9MML - chains H and L of the 4 polymer chains in the assembly; structure by electron microscopy, 3.67 A resolution.

== Chain H ==
Protein: 1A6 heavy chain
From: Homo sapiens
Sequence (223 residues; each row starts with the number of its first residue):
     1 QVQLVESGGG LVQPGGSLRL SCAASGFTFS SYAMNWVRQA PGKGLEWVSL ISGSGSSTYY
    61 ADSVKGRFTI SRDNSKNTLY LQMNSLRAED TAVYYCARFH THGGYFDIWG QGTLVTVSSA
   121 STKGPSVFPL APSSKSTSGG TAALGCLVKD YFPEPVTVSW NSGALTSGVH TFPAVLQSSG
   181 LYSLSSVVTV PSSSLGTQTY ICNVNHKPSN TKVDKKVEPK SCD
Disordered / not traced: 134-139, 221-223
Cystine bridges: Cys22-Cys96

== Chain L ==
Protein: 1A6 light chain
From: Homo sapiens
Sequence (217 residues; row label = number of the first residue in the row):
     1 DIALTQPASV SGSPGQSITI SCTGTSSDIG AYTYGSWYQQ HPGKAPKLMI YGVNNRPSGV
    61 SNRFSGSKSG NTASLTISGL QAEDEADYYC ASFDFSVSGV VFGGGTKLTV LGQPKAAPSV
   121 TLFPPSSEEL QANKATLVCL ISDFYPGAVT VAWKADSSPV KAGVETTTPS KQSNNKYAAS
   181 SYLSLTPEQW KSHRSYSCQV THEGSTVEKT VAPTECS
Disordered / not traced: 217
Cystine bridges: Cys22-Cys90

== Interface between chain H and chain L ==
Residue-residue contacts - 28 pairs, chain H then chain L:
  Gln39(H) - Gln40(L)  hydrogen bond
  Gly44(H) - Tyr89(L)
  Leu45(H) - Pro46(L)  hydrophobic
  Leu45(H) - Phe102(L)
  Trp47(H) - Ser98(L)
  Trp47(H) - Gly99(L)
  Trp47(H) - Val100(L)
  Leu50(H) - Phe93(L)  hydrophobic
  Tyr59(H) - Ser98(L)
  Tyr95(H) - Lys44(L)
  Tyr95(H) - Pro46(L)
  Phe99(H) - Phe93(L)  hydrophobic
  Gly103(H) - Tyr34(L)
  Gly103(H) - Phe95(L)
  Gly104(H) - Tyr34(L)
  Gly104(H) - Ser36(L)
  Gly104(H) - Phe93(L)
  Tyr105(H) - Tyr34(L)  hydrophobic
  Tyr105(H) - Tyr38(L)
  Tyr105(H) - Leu48(L)  hydrophobic
  Tyr105(H) - Tyr51(L)  hydrophobic
  Phe106(H) - Tyr38(L)  hydrogen bond (backbone-side chain)
  Phe106(H) - Leu48(L)
  Phe106(H) - Val100(L)  hydrophobic
  Trp109(H) - Tyr38(L)
  Trp109(H) - Pro46(L)
  Trp109(H) - Phe102(L)  hydrophobic
  Gly110(H) - Ala45(L)
Also at the interface, not in a pair above, chain H (21 interface residues in all): Asn35, Val37, Lys43, Glu46, Asp107, Gln111, Pro129
Also at the interface, not in a pair above, chain L (17 interface residues in all): Ser126

== Overview ==
21 residues of chain H and 17 residues of chain L are in contact; the contacts include 2 hydrogen bonds. Polar
pairs include Gln39(H)-Gln40(L) and Phe106(H)-Tyr38(L).
Here chain H is 1A6 heavy chain and chain L is 1A6 light chain, both from Homo sapiens. Entry 9MML (RB1 Fab
bound to 1A6 anti-idiotype Fab) was determined by electron microscopy.
